Entry 3PV0 (X-ray diffraction, 3.10 A resolution); this record covers chains F and B of the 5 polymer chains in the assembly.

# Chain F
Protein: Maltose transporter subunit; membrane component of ABC superfamily
Source organism: Escherichia coli
UniProt: B1XC32 (B1XC32_ECODH); numbering as in UniProt (aligned over 1-514)
Chain sequence (514 residues; row label = number of the first residue in the row):
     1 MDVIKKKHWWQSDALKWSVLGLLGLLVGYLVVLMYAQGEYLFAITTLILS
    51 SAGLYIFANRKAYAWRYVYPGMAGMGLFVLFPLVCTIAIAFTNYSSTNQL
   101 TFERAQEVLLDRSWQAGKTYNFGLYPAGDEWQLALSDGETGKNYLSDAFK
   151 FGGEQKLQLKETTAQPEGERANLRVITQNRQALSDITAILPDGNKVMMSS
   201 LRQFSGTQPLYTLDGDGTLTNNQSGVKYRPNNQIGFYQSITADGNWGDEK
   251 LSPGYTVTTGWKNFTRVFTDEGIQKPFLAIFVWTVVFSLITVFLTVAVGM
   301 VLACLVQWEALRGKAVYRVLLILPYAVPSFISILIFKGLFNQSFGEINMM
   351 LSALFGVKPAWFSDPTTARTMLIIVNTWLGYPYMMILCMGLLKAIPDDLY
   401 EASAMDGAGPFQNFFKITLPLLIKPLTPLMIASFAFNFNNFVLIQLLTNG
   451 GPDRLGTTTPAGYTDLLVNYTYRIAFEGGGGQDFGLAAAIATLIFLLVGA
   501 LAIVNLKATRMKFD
Unresolved in the structure: 1-17, 243-247, 506-514

# Chain B
Protein: Fused maltose transport subunit, ATP-binding component of ABC superfamily; regulatory protein
Source organism: Escherichia coli
UniProt: B1XC34 (B1XC34_ECODH); residue numbers follow UniProt; this construct covers 1-371
Chain sequence (381 residues; each row starts with the number of its first residue):
     1 MASVQLQNVTKAWGEVVVSKDINLDIHEGEFVVFVGPSGCGKSTLLRMIA
    51 GLETITSGDLFIGEKRMNDTPPAERGVGMVFQSYALYPHLSVAENMSFGL
   101 KLAGAKKEVINQRVNQVAEVLQLAHLLDRKPKALSGGQRQRVAIGRTLVA
   151 EPSVFLLDEPLSNLDAALRVQMRIEISRLHKRLGRTMIYVTHDQVEAMTL
   201 ADKIVVLDAGRVAQVGKPLELYHYPADRFVAGFIGSPKMNFLPVKVTATA
   251 IDQVQVELPMPNRQQVWLPVESRDVQVGANMSLGIRPEHLLPSDIADVIL
   301 EGEVQVVEQLGNETQIHIQIPSIRQNLVYRQNDVVLVEEGATFAIGLPPE
   351 RCHLFREDGTACRRLHKEPGVASASHHHHHH
Unresolved in the structure: 1, 372-381
Construct notes: expression tag (372-381)

# Chain F / chain B interface
Pairs across the interface - 30 pairs, chain F then chain B:
  Asp398(F) - Ser83(B)  hydrogen bond
  Asp398(F) - Ala85(B)
  Leu399(F) - Ala85(B)
  Leu399(F) - Leu86(B)
  Leu399(F) - Tyr87(B)
  Leu399(F) - Pro88(B)
  Glu401(F) - Arg47(B)  salt bridge
  Glu401(F) - Leu52(B)
  Glu401(F) - Phe81(B)
  Ala402(F) - Phe81(B)  hydrophobic
  Ala402(F) - Tyr87(B)  hydrogen bond (backbone-side chain)
  Ala402(F) - Arg146(B)
  Ser403(F) - Tyr87(B)  hydrogen bond (backbone-side chain)
  Ala404(F) - Ala73(B)
  Met405(F) - Ala73(B)
  Met405(F) - Val77(B)  hydrophobic
  Met405(F) - Gly78(B)
  Met405(F) - Met79(B)
  Asp406(F) - Phe98(B)
  Asp406(F) - Gly99(B)  hydrogen bond (side chain-backbone)
  Asp406(F) - Leu102(B)
  Gly407(F) - Ala73(B)
  Gly407(F) - Leu102(B)
  Gln412(F) - Leu102(B)
  Lys416(F) - His89(B)  hydrogen bond (backbone-side chain)
  Ile417(F) - Tyr87(B)  hydrophobic
  Ile417(F) - His89(B)
  Ile417(F) - Phe98(B)  hydrophobic
  Pro420(F) - His89(B)
  Leu421(F) - His89(B)
Interface residues without a listed pair, chain F (15 interface residues in all): Ala408
Interface residues without a listed pair, chain B (19 interface residues in all): Ala50, Pro72

# Summary
Chain F and chain B form an interface of 15 and 19 residues respectively, with 5 hydrogen bonds and 1 salt
bridge. Polar pairs include Glu401(F)-Arg47(B), Asp398(F)-Ser83(B) and Ala402(F)-Tyr87(B).
Here chain F is Maltose transporter subunit; membrane component of ABC superfamily and chain B is Fused
maltose transport subunit, ATP-binding component of ABC superfamily; regulatory protein, both from Escherichia
coli. Entry 3PV0 (Crystal Structure of a pre-translocation state MBP-Maltose transporter complex without
nucleotide) was determined by X-ray diffraction (same publication as 3PUY and 3PUZ).
